5W6D - chains L and H of the 6 polymer chains in the assembly; structure by X-ray diffraction, 3.20 A resolution.

# Chain L
Protein: 109L FAB light chain
From: Homo sapiens
Notes: antibody fragment or engineered binder
Chain sequence (218 residues; numbered 2 to 213 plus 6 insertion-coded residues; the number before each row is that of its first residue; a row labelled like 67A-67C holds insertion residues (67A, then the next letters in order)):
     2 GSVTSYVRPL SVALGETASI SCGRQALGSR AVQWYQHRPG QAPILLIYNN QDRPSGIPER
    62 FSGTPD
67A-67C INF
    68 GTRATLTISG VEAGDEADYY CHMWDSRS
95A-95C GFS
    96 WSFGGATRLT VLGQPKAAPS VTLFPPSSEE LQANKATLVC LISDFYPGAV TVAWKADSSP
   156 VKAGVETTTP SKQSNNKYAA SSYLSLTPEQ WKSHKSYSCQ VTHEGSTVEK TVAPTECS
Disordered / not traced: 2-5, 211-213
Disulfides: Cys23-Cys88, Cys135-Cys194
Covalent attachments: covalent link Lys150-Gln195

# Chain H
Protein: 9H FAB heavy chain
From: Homo sapiens
Notes: antibody fragment or engineered binder
Chain sequence (236 residues; numbered 1 to 215 plus 21 insertion-coded residues; the number before each row is that of its first residue; a row labelled like 82A-82C holds insertion residues (82A, then the next letters in order)):
     1 QVQLQESGPG LVKPSETLSL TCSVSGASIS DHYWSWIRQS PGKGLEWIGY VYDSGDTNYN
    61 PSLKSRVNLS LDTSKNQVSL SL
82A-82C TAV
    83 TAADSAIYYC ARTQHGRR
100A-100R IYGIVAFREWFTYFYMDV
   101 WGQGTPVTVS SASTKGPSVF PLAPSSKSTS GGTAALGCLV KDYFPEPVTV SWNSGALTSG
   161 VHTFPAVLQS SGLYSLSSVV TVPSSSLGTQ TYICNVNHKP SNTKVDKKVE PKSCD
Disordered / not traced: 127-129, 214-215
Disulfides: Cys22-Cys92, Cys138-Cys194

# Interface between chain L and chain H
Pairs across the interface (78; chain L residue first):
  Tyr7(L) with Gly42(H)
  Ser30(L) with Arg100(H); Tyr100B(H); Phe100K(H)
  Arg31(L) with Arg100(H), hydrogen bond (backbone-side chain)
  Ala32(L) with Arg100(H); Tyr100M(H), hydrophobic
  Gln34(L) with Tyr100M(H); Tyr100O(H)
  Tyr36(L) with Tyr100O(H); Met100P(H), hydrogen bond (side chain-backbone)
  His38(L) with Gln39(H), hydrogen bond
  Gly41(L) with Tyr91(H)
  Gln42(L) with Tyr91(H), hydrogen bond (backbone-side chain)
  Ala43(L) with Tyr91(H), hydrophobic; Gly102(H)
  Pro44(L) with Trp101(H), hydrogen bond (backbone-side chain)
  Leu46(L) with Met100P(H); Asp100Q(H)
  Tyr49(L) with Tyr100M(H); Tyr100O(H), hydrophobic
  Asn50(L) with Tyr100M(H), hydrogen bond
  Asp67(L) with Arg100(H), salt bridge
  Tyr87(L) with Gly44(H); Leu45(H), hydrophobic
  His89(L) with Trp47(H)
  Trp91(L) with Trp47(H), hydrophobic; Phe100K(H); Thr100L(H); Tyr100M(H), hydrophobic; Phe100N(H)
  Asp92(L) with Phe100K(H)
  Ser93(L) with Tyr100B(H); Phe100K(H)
  Phe95B(L) with Trp47(H), hydrophobic; Tyr50(H), hydrophobic; Phe100N(H), hydrophobic
  Ser95C(L) with Trp47(H)
  Trp96(L) with Trp47(H); Asn58(H); Tyr59(H); Asn60(H); Pro61(H)
  Phe98(L) with Leu45(H), hydrophobic; Trp47(H), hydrophobic
  Phe119(L) with Leu122(H), hydrophobic; Ala123(H); Ala135(H); Leu136(H), hydrophobic; Val179(H), hydrophobic
  Ser122(L) with Phe120(H); Pro121(H)
  Glu124(L) with Pro121(H); Lys207(H), salt bridge
  Glu125(L) with Phe120(H); Lys141(H), salt bridge
  Lys130(L) with Lys141(H)
  Thr132(L) with Leu139(H)
  Val134(L) with Leu139(H), hydrophobic; Ser177(H)
  Leu136(L) with Phe164(H), hydrophobic; Val179(H), hydrophobic
  Ile137(L) with Phe164(H)
  Ser138(L) with His162(H); Phe164(H)
  Thr163(L) with Pro165(H); Ala166(H); Val167(H)
  Ser166(L) with Pro165(H)
  Gln168(L) with His162(H), hydrogen bond
  Ala174(L) with His162(H)
  Ala175(L) with Phe164(H)
  Ser176(L) with Pro165(H)
  Tyr178(L) with Val167(H), hydrophobic; Ser175(H); Leu176(H); Ser177(H), hydrogen bond
  Ser180(L) with Gln169(H)
Other interface residues (no listed pair), chain L (48 interface residues in all): Asn51, Thr117, Pro120, Glu161, Thr162, Thr210
Other interface residues (no listed pair), chain H (49 interface residues in all): Glu46, Ile48, Gly49, Ile89, Val119, Gly137, Leu168, Ser213

# In short
The interface between chain L and chain H involves 48 residues on one side and 49 on the other; the contacts
include 8 hydrogen bonds and 3 salt bridges. Among the polar pairs are Asp67(L)-Arg100(H), Glu124(L)-Lys207(H)
and Glu125(L)-Lys141(H).
Here chain L is 109L FAB light chain and chain H is 9H FAB heavy chain, both from Homo sapiens. Entry 5W6D
(Crystal structure of BG505-SOSIP.v4.1-GT1-N137A in complex with Fabs 35022 and 9H/109L) was determined by
X-ray diffraction.
